Entry 9B6O (electron microscopy, 2.61 A resolution); this record covers chains B and C of the 8 polymer chains in the assembly.

[Chain B (and C)]
Protein: Capsid protein VP1
From: Adeno-associated virus
Notes: chain C of this document is another copy of the same molecule, construct and numbering; everything in this record applies to it too
UniProt: Q6JC22 (Q6JC22_9VIRU); residues 203-736 here = UniProt positions 203-736
Chain sequence (534 residues; row label = number of the first residue in the row):
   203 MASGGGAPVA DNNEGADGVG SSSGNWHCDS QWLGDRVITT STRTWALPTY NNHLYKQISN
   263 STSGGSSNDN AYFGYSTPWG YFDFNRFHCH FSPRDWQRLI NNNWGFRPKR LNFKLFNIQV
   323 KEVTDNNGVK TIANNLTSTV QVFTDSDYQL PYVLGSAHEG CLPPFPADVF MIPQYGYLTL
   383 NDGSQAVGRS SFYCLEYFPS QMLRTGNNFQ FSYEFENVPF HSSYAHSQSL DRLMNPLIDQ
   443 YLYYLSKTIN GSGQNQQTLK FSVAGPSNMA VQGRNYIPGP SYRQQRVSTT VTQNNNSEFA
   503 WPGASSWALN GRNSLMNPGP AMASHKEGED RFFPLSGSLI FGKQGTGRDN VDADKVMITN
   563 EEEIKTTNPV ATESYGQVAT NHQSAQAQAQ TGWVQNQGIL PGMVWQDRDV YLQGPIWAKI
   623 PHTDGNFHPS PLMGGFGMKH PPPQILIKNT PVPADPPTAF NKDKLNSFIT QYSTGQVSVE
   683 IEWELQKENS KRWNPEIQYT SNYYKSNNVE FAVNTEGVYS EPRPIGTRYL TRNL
Unresolved in the structure: 203-218
Reported in the primary citation:
  - mutagenesis - Q588R: abolished binding to Fab1-1

[How chain B and chain C interact]
Contacting residue pairs (269):
  S424(B) - D626(C)  hydrogen bond
  Y426(B) - H624(C)
  A427(B) - R391(C)
  H428(B) - L382(C)
  H428(B) - R391(C)
  H428(B) - H624(C)  hydrogen bond (side chain-backbone)
  H428(B) - T625(C)
  S429(B) - T381(C)  hydrogen bond (backbone-side chain)
  S429(B) - L382(C)  hydrogen bond (backbone-backbone)
  S429(B) - R391(C)
  S429(B) - S393(C)
  Q430(B) - P353(C)
  Q430(B) - L380(C)  hydrogen bond (side chain-backbone)
  Q430(B) - L382(C)
  S431(B) - R514(C)
  L432(B) - L511(C)  hydrophobic
  D433(B) - W509(C)
  D433(B) - L511(C)
  D433(B) - R514(C)  salt bridge
  D433(B) - S516(C)
  R434(B) - D271(C)  hydrogen bond (side chain-backbone)
  R434(B) - N272(C)
  R434(B) - A273(C)  hydrogen bond (side chain-backbone)
  R434(B) - Y274(C)
  R434(B) - L380(C)
  R434(B) - R514(C)
  L435(B) - Y354(C)
  L435(B) - S358(C)  hydrogen bond (backbone-side chain)
  M436(B) - S358(C)
  M436(B) - H360(C)
  M436(B) - L380(C)  hydrophobic
  N437(B) - Y283(C)
  N437(B) - V355(C)
  N437(B) - H360(C)  hydrogen bond (backbone-side chain)
  N437(B) - Q376(C)  hydrogen bond (side chain-backbone)
  N437(B) - Y377(C)
  N437(B) - G378(C)
  P438(B) - I260(C)  hydrophobic
  P438(B) - G378(C)
  P438(B) - Y379(C)
  P438(B) - L380(C)  hydrophobic
  L439(B) - S278(C)
  L439(B) - Q376(C)
  L439(B) - Y377(C)
  I440(B) - Y283(C)
  I440(B) - H360(C)
  I440(B) - E361(C)
  I440(B) - P375(C)  hydrophobic
  I440(B) - Q376(C)
  D441(B) - H360(C)  hydrogen bond (backbone-side chain)
  D441(B) - E361(C)  hydrogen bond (backbone-backbone)
  D441(B) - R550(C)  salt bridge
  Q442(B) - S358(C)  hydrogen bond (side chain-backbone)
  Q442(B) - A359(C)
  Y443(B) - R288(C)
  Y443(B) - A359(C)  hydrogen bond (backbone-backbone)
  Y443(B) - H360(C)
  Y443(B) - E361(C)
  Y443(B) - I542(C)
  Y443(B) - Q615(C)
  Y443(B) - P617(C)
  L444(B) - A359(C)  hydrophobic
  L444(B) - L541(C)  hydrophobic
  L444(B) - I542(C)
  L444(B) - M635(C)  hydrophobic
  Y445(B) - I542(C)  hydrogen bond (backbone-backbone)
  Y445(B) - G544(C)
  Y445(B) - T548(C)
  Y445(B) - G549(C)  hydrogen bond (side chain-backbone)
  Y445(B) - V558(C)  hydrophobic
  L447(B) - A502(C)
  S448(B) - E500(C)
  S448(B) - A502(C)
  S448(B) - N552(C)  hydrogen bond
  K449(B) - E500(C)
  K449(B) - N552(C)
  T450(B) - S499(C)  hydrogen bond (side chain-backbone)
  T450(B) - E500(C)  hydrogen bond (backbone-side chain)
  T450(B) - F501(C)  hydrogen bond (side chain-backbone)
  I451(B) - S499(C)
  I451(B) - E500(C)
  G455(B) - N498(C)  hydrogen bond (backbone-side chain)
  Q456(B) - N498(C)
  N457(B) - N498(C)
  Q458(B) - N498(C)  hydrogen bond (backbone-side chain)
  Q459(B) - V493(C)
  Q459(B) - N496(C)  hydrogen bond (side chain-backbone)
  Q459(B) - N497(C)
  Q459(B) - N498(C)
  L461(B) - S490(C)
  L461(B) - V493(C)  hydrophobic
  L461(B) - N496(C)
  L461(B) - F535(C)  hydrophobic
  L461(B) - V553(C)
  L461(B) - D554(C)
  L461(B) - A555(C)
  K462(B) - N552(C)
  K462(B) - V553(C)
  K462(B) - D554(C)  salt bridge
  F463(B) - I542(C)  hydrophobic
  F463(B) - D551(C)
  F463(B) - N552(C)  hydrogen bond (backbone-backbone)
  F463(B) - V553(C)  hydrogen bond (backbone-backbone)
  F463(B) - A555(C)  hydrophobic
  F463(B) - V558(C)  hydrophobic
  S464(B) - R550(C)
  S464(B) - D551(C)
  S464(B) - N552(C)  hydrogen bond (side chain-backbone)
  V465(B) - R550(C)  hydrogen bond (backbone-backbone)
  P468(B) - Y274(C)
  S469(B) - N272(C)
  S469(B) - R550(C)
  N470(B) - N272(C)
  M471(B) - N272(C)  hydrogen bond (backbone-side chain)
  M471(B) - Y274(C)  hydrophobic
  M471(B) - L380(C)  hydrophobic
  A472(B) - D271(C)
  A472(B) - N272(C)  hydrogen bond (backbone-side chain)
  A472(B) - N515(C)
  A472(B) - S516(C)
  A472(B) - L517(C)  hydrogen bond (backbone-backbone)
  V473(B) - L517(C)
  V473(B) - N519(C)  hydrogen bond (backbone-side chain)
  Q474(B) - N519(C)
  G475(B) - N519(C)
  G475(B) - M635(C)
  R476(B) - W509(C)
  R476(B) - S516(C)
  R476(B) - N519(C)  hydrogen bond (backbone-backbone)
  R476(B) - P520(C)
  R476(B) - L634(C)
  R476(B) - M635(C)
  N477(B) - G357(C)  hydrogen bond (side chain-backbone)
  N477(B) - A620(C)
  N477(B) - P633(C)
  N477(B) - L634(C)  hydrogen bond (backbone-backbone)
  N477(B) - M635(C)  hydrogen bond (side chain-backbone)
  Y478(B) - K621(C)
  Y478(B) - I622(C)
  Y478(B) - P623(C)
  Y478(B) - P631(C)  hydrogen bond (side chain-backbone)
  Y478(B) - P633(C)
  Y478(B) - G639(C)
  I479(B) - W509(C)
  I479(B) - M518(C)  hydrophobic
  I479(B) - L634(C)  hydrophobic
  P480(B) - W509(C)
  P480(B) - L511(C)  hydrophobic
  K528(B) - N512(C)
  K528(B) - G513(C)
  E529(B) - D384(C)
  E529(B) - N512(C)  hydrogen bond (backbone-side chain)
  E564(B) - R391(C)  salt bridge
  E565(B) - R391(C)
  K567(B) - R391(C)
  K567(B) - L511(C)
  K567(B) - N512(C)
  T568(B) - L382(C)
  T568(B) - L511(C)
  T569(B) - L511(C)
  T569(B) - T625(C)
  N570(B) - L511(C)
  Y577(B) - W509(C)
  Y577(B) - A510(C)  hydrogen bond (backbone-backbone)
  G578(B) - Y484(C)
  G578(B) - S508(C)
  G578(B) - W509(C)
  Q579(B) - Y484(C)  hydrogen bond (backbone-side chain)
  Q579(B) - A506(C)
  Q579(B) - S507(C)
  Q579(B) - S508(C)  hydrogen bond (backbone-backbone)
  V580(B) - Y484(C)
  V580(B) - R485(C)
  V580(B) - S507(C)
  V580(B) - Q597(C)
  A581(B) - R485(C)  hydrogen bond (backbone-backbone)
  A581(B) - Q486(C)
  A581(B) - Q487(C)
  A581(B) - S507(C)
  A581(B) - Q597(C)
  T582(B) - R485(C)
  T582(B) - Q597(C)
  N583(B) - R485(C)  hydrogen bond (backbone-side chain)
  N583(B) - Q487(C)  hydrogen bond (backbone-side chain)
  H584(B) - Q487(C)
  H584(B) - R488(C)
  H584(B) - T574(C)  hydrogen bond (side chain-backbone)
  H584(B) - E575(C)  salt bridge
  Q585(B) - Q487(C)  hydrogen bond (backbone-side chain)
  Q585(B) - R488(C)  hydrogen bond (side chain-backbone)
  Q585(B) - V489(C)
  Q585(B) - N496(C)  hydrogen bond
  Q585(B) - N497(C)  hydrogen bond (side chain-backbone)
  Q585(B) - F501(C)
  S586(B) - Q495(C)
  S586(B) - N497(C)  hydrogen bond (backbone-side chain)
  A587(B) - T494(C)
  A587(B) - Q495(C)  hydrogen bond (backbone-backbone)
  A587(B) - N496(C)
  A587(B) - N497(C)
  A589(B) - N497(C)  hydrogen bond (backbone-side chain)
  Q590(B) - N497(C)
  A591(B) - Q487(C)
  A591(B) - F501(C)  hydrophobic
  T593(B) - P504(C)
  V596(B) - N598(C)
  N598(B) - N598(C)
  Q599(B) - Y484(C)
  Q599(B) - N598(C)  hydrogen bond
  Q599(B) - G600(C)
  I601(B) - G600(C)
  I601(B) - I601(C)  hydrogen bond (backbone-backbone)
  I601(B) - F629(C)  hydrophobic
  L602(B) - P482(C)  hydrophobic
  L602(B) - Q599(C)
  L602(B) - F629(C)
  P603(B) - P482(C)
  P603(B) - F629(C)
  P603(B) - H630(C)
  P603(B) - L634(C)
  G604(B) - F629(C)  hydrogen bond (backbone-backbone)
  G604(B) - H630(C)
  M605(B) - N628(C)
  M605(B) - F629(C)  hydrogen bond (backbone-backbone)
  V606(B) - T625(C)
  V606(B) - G627(C)
  V606(B) - N628(C)
  W607(B) - T625(C)
  W607(B) - D626(C)  hydrogen bond (backbone-backbone)
  W607(B) - G627(C)  hydrogen bond (backbone-backbone)
  W607(B) - N628(C)
  W607(B) - F629(C)
  Q608(B) - H624(C)
  Q608(B) - T625(C)
  Q608(B) - D626(C)
  D609(B) - D626(C)  hydrogen bond (backbone-side chain)
  F629(B) - F629(C)  hydrophobic
  H630(B) - D626(C)
  H630(B) - G627(C)
  N691(B) - Q351(C)  hydrogen bond (backbone-side chain)
  K693(B) - Q351(C)
  K693(B) - Y395(C)
  K693(B) - Y399(C)  hydrogen bond (side chain-backbone)
  K693(B) - F400(C)
  R694(B) - G390(C)  hydrogen bond (side chain-backbone)
  R694(B) - R391(C)  hydrogen bond (side chain-backbone)
  R694(B) - S392(C)  hydrogen bond (side chain-backbone)
  R694(B) - S393(C)  hydrogen bond
  R694(B) - F394(C)
  R694(B) - Y395(C)
  W695(B) - F394(C)  hydrogen bond (backbone-backbone)
  W695(B) - Y399(C)  hydrophobic
  N696(B) - S392(C)  hydrogen bond (side chain-backbone)
  N696(B) - S393(C)
  N696(B) - F394(C)  hydrogen bond (side chain-backbone)
  I699(B) - G390(C)
  I699(B) - R391(C)
  R730(B) - D626(C)  salt bridge
  T733(B) - R391(C)
  T733(B) - S393(C)
  R734(B) - H624(C)  hydrogen bond
  N735(B) - Q351(C)  hydrogen bond (side chain-backbone)
  N735(B) - L352(C)
  N735(B) - P353(C)
  N735(B) - Y395(C)  hydrogen bond
  L736(B) - K621(C)
  L736(B) - P623(C)  hydrophobic
  L736(B) - H624(C)
  L736(B) - T625(C)
Also at the interface, not in a pair above, chain B (105 interface residues in all): T460, G467, P571, V572, S576, Q588, Q592, G600
Also at the interface, not in a pair above, chain C (118 interface residues in all): N383, V389, T491, W503, G505, P522, L537, F543, I560, W607, G616

[Summary]
105 residues of chain B and 118 residues of chain C are in contact; the contacts include 70 hydrogen bonds and
6 salt bridges. Polar contacts include D433(B)-R514(C), D441(B)-R550(C) and K462(B)-D554(C). From the paper:
Q588R of chain B abolishes binding to Fab1-1.
Both chains are Capsid protein VP1 (Adeno-associated virus). Entry 9B6O (Fab1-2 in complex with the capsid of
Adeno-associated virus type 9) was determined by electron microscopy (same publication as 9B6N, 9B6Q, 9B6R,
9B6S, 9B6T, 9B7K and 9 further entries).
